PDB entry 6PY9 | X-ray diffraction, 2.20 A resolution | chains B and D of the 4 polymer chains in the assembly

[Chain B (and D)]
Protein: Fe(3+)-Zn(2+) purple acid phosphatase
From: Phaseolus vulgaris
Notes: EC 3.1.3.2; chain D of this document is another copy of the same molecule, construct and numbering; everything in this record applies to it too
Reference sequence: P80366 (PPAF_PHAVU); residues -26 to 432 here correspond to UniProt positions 1-459 (UniProt number = residue number + 27)
Chain sequence (459 residues; numbered -26 to 432; the number before each row is that of its first residue; numbers below 1 keep their minus sign (Met-26 is residue -26)):
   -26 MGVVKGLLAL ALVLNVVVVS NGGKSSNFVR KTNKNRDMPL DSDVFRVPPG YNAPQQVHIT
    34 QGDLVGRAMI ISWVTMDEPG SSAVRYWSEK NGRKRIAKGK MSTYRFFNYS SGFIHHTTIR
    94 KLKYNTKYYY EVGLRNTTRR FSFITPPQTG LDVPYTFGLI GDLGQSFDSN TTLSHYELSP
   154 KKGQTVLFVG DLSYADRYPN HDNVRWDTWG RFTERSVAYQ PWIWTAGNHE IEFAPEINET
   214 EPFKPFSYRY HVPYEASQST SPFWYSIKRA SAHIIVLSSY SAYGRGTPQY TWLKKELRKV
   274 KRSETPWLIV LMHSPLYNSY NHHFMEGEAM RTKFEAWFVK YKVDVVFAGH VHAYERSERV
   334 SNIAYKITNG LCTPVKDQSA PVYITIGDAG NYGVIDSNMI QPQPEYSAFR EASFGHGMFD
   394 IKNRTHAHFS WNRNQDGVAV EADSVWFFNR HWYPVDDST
Disordered / not traced: -26 to 7 (chain D: -26 to 7, 431-432)
UniProt features mapped onto this chain:
  - active site: His296 (Proton donor)
  - binding site (Fe cation): Asp135, Asp164, Tyr167, His325
  - binding site (Zn(2+)): Asp164, Asn201, His286, His323
  - modified residue: Gly-4 (Blocked amino end (Gly))
  - glycosylation (N-linked (GlcNAc...) asparagine): Asn81, Asn109, Asn143, Asn211, Asn396
Glycans and other covalent adducts: N-acetylglucosamine (NAG) linked to Asn81, Asn109, Asn143, Asn396
Metal / ion sites: Fe ion: Asp135, Asp164, Tyr167, His325 (together with P4J); Zn2+: Asp164, Asn201, His286, His323 (together with P4J)
Residues lining bound ligands:
  - N-acetylglucosamine (NAG; 2-acetamido-2-deoxy-beta-D-glucopyranose): Tyr24, Met49, Asp50, Glu51
  - P4J ([(2R,3R,4R,5S)-2-(5-azanylimidazol-1-yl)-4-[[bis(oxidanyl)-[tris(oxidanyl)vanadiooxy]vanadio]oxy-bis(oxidanyl)vanadio]oxy-5-[[bis(oxidanyl)-[tris(oxidanyl)vanadiooxy]vanadio]oxymethyl]oxolan-3-yl]oxy-tris(oxidanyl)vanadium): Asp135, Asp164, Tyr167, Asp169, Arg170, His174, Asn201, His202, His286, His295, His296, His323, Val324, His325, Tyr365
From the paper describing this entry:
  - binding site for ADP metavanadate: His202, Arg258, Asn294, His295, His296, Phe297, Glu299, Tyr365
  - catalytic residues: His202, His296 (by similarity / conservation)
  - specificity-determining residues: His295, Tyr365, Gly366, Val367, Asp369 (from molecular simulation)

[Interface between chain B and chain D]
Contacting residue pairs (21; chain B residue first):
  Asp50(B) - Asn81(D)  hydrogen bond (backbone-side chain)
  Glu51(B) - Phe80(D)
  Glu51(B) - Asn81(D)
  Pro52(B) - Phe80(D)
  Thr76(B) - Arg78(D)  hydrogen bond
  Tyr77(B) - Arg78(D)  hydrogen bond (backbone-side chain)
  Arg78(B) - Thr76(D)  hydrogen bond
  Arg78(B) - Tyr77(D)  hydrogen bond (side chain-backbone)
  Arg78(B) - Ser83(D)
  Arg78(B) - Ser84(D)  hydrogen bond (side chain-backbone)
  Phe80(B) - Glu51(D)
  Phe80(B) - Pro52(D)
  Phe80(B) - Phe86(D)
  Asn81(B) - Asp50(D)  hydrogen bond (side chain-backbone)
  Asn81(B) - Glu51(D)
  Asn81(B) - Phe86(D)
  Ser83(B) - Arg78(D)
  Ser83(B) - Ser83(D)
  Ser84(B) - Arg78(D)  hydrogen bond (backbone-side chain)
  Phe86(B) - Phe80(D)
  Phe86(B) - Asn81(D)

[Overview]
Chain B and chain D each contribute 11 residues to their interface, with 8 hydrogen bonds. Among the polar
pairs are Asp50(B)-Asn81(D), Thr76(B)-Arg78(D) and Tyr77(B)-Arg78(D). Ligands of chain B: compound P4J and
N-acetylglucosamine. From the paper: catalytic residues His202(B) and His296(B); a binding site for ADP
metavanadate at His202(B), Arg258(B) and Asn294(B) among others.
Chain B and chain D are both Fe(3+)-Zn(2+) purple acid phosphatase (Phaseolus vulgaris); the structure,
Crystal structure of red kidney bean purple acid phosphatase in complex with adenosine diphosphate
metavanadate, was determined by X-ray diffraction, deposited together with 6VJ7.
